PDB entry 1XMO | X-ray diffraction, 3.25 A resolution | chains A and Q of the 23 polymer chains in the assembly

Chain A:
Molecule: 16S ribosomal RNA
Source organism: Thermus thermophilus
Sequence (1522 nucleotides; row label = number of the first residue in the row; note: 42 numbers in that range are skipped by the numbering (no residue carries them; nothing is unmodelled there); a row labelled like 190A-190L holds insertion residues (190A, then the next letters in order); numbering starts at 0):
     0 UUUGUUGGAG AGUUUGAUCC UGGCUCAGGG UGAACGCUGG CGGCGUGCCU AAGACAUGCA
    60 AGUCGUGCGG G
    73 CCGCGGGGUU UU
    88 ACUCCG
    95 UGGUC
   101 AGCGGCGGAC GGGUGAGUAA CGCGUGGGU
  129A G
   130 ACCUACCCGG AAGAGGGGGA CAACCCGGGG AAACUCGGGC UAAUCCCCCA UGUGGACCCG
   190 C
190A-190L CCCUUGGGGUGU
   191 GUCCAAAGGG CUUU
   216 GCCCGCUUCC GGAUGGGCCC GCGUCCCAUC AGCUAGUUGG UGGGGUAAUG GCCCACCAAG
   276 GCGACGACGG GUAGCCGGUC UGAGAGGAUG GCCGGCCACA GGGGCACUGA GACACGGGCC
   336 CCACUCCUAC GGGAGGCAGC AGUUAGGAAU CUUCCGCAAU GGGCGCAAGC CUGACGGAGC
   396 GACGCCGCUU GGAGGAAGAA GCCCUUCGGG GUGUAAACUC CUGAA
   442 CCCGGGACGA AACCCCCGAC GA
   474 GGGGACUGAC GGUACCGGG
   494 GUAAUAGCGC CGGCCAACUC CGUGCCAGCA GCCGCGGUAA UACGGAGGGC GCGAGCGUUA
   554 CCCGGAUUCA CUGGGCGUAA AGGGCGUGUA GGCGGCCUGG GGCGUCCCAU GUGAAAGACC
   614 ACGGCUCAAC CGUGGGGGAG CGUGGGAUAC GCUCAGGCUA GACGGUGGGA GAGGGUGGUG
   674 GAAUUCCCGG AGUAGCGGUG AAAUGCGCAG AUACCGGGAG GAACGCCGAU GGCGAAGGCA
   734 GCCACCUGGU CCACCCGUGA CGCUGAGGCG CGAAAGCGUG GGGAGCAAAC CGGAUUAGAU
   794 ACCCGGGUAG UCCACGCCCU AAACGAUGCG CGCUAGGUCU CUGGGUCU
   848 CCUGGGGGCC GAAGCUAACG CGUUAAGCGC GCCGCCUGGG GAGUACGGCC GCAAGGCUGA
   908 AACUCAAAGG AAUUGACGGG GGCCCGCACA AGCGGUGGAG CAUGUGGUUU AAUUCGAAGC
   968 AACGCGAAGA ACCUUACCAG GCCUUGACAU GCUA
 1001A G
  1002 GGAACCCGGG UGAAAGCCUG GGGUGCCCC
1030A-1030D GCGA
  1031 GGGGAGCCCU AGCACAGGUG CUGCAUGGCC GUCGUCAGCU CGUGCCGUGA GGUGUUGGGU
  1091 UAAGUCCCGC AACGAGCGCA ACCCCCGCCG UUAGUUGCCA GCGGUUCGGC CGGGCACUCU
  1151 AACGGGACUG CCCGCGAAA
  1171 GCGGGAGGAA GGAGGGGACG ACGUCUGGUC AGCAUGGCCC UUACGGCCUG GGCGACACAC
  1231 GUGCUACAAU GCCCACUACA AAGCGAUGCC ACCCGGCAAC GGGGAGCUAA UCGCAAAAAG
  1291 GUGGGCCCAG UUCGGAUUGG GGUCUGCAAC CCGACCCCAU GAAGCCGGAA UCGCUAGUAA
  1351 UCGCGGAUCA G
 1361A C
  1362 CAUGCCGCGG UGAAUACGUU CCCGGGCCUU GUACACACCG CCCGUCACGC CAUGGGAGCG
  1422 GGCUCUACCC GAAGUCGCCG GG
  1446 AGCCUACGGG
  1459 CAGGCGCCGA GGGUAGGGCC CGUGACUGGG GCGAAGUCGU AACAAGGUAG CUGUACCGGA
  1519 AGGUGCGGCU GGAUCACCUC CUUUCU
Unresolved in the structure: 0-4, 1001A, 1030A-1030D, 1361A, 1535-1538
Metal / ion sites: Mg2+ site 1 near U17 (its only coordinating residue here); Mg2+ site 2 near G21 (its only coordinating residue here); Mg2+ site 3: G46, G394; Mg2+ site 4: C48, G115; Mg2+ site 5 near A53 (its only coordinating residue here); Mg2+ site 6: A59, C386, U387; Mg2+ site 7: G61, U62, G105; Mg2+ site 8: G69, G70, G97, U98; Mg2+ site 9: G107, A325, G326; Mg2+ site 10: A109, G331; Mg2+ site 11: A116, G117, G289; Mg2+ site 12: C121, G124, U125, G126, G236; 62 more Mg2+ sites not listed
Residues lining bound ligands: paromomycin (PAR): C1404, G1405, U1406, C1407, A1408, C1409, C1490, G1491, A1492, A1493, G1494, U1495, C1496

Chain Q:
Molecule: 30S ribosomal protein S17
Source organism: Thermus thermophilus
Reference sequence: P62658 (RS17_THET2); residues 1-105 here correspond to UniProt positions 0-104 (UniProt number = residue number - 1)
Sequence (105 residues; each row starts with the number of its first residue):
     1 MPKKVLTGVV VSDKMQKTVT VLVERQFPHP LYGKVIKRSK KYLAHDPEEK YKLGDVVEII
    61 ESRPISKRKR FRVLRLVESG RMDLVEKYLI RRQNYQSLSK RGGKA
Unresolved in the structure: 1

How chain A and chain Q interact:
Residue-residue contacts (94; chain A residue first):
  G127(A) - Pro2(Q)  hydrogen bond to the sugar
  G127(A) - Glu61(Q)  hydrogen bond to the base
  G128(A) - Pro2(Q)  sugar contact
  G128(A) - Lys3(Q)  hydrogen bond to the sugar
  U129(A) - Lys3(Q)  salt bridge to the phosphate
  A130(A) - Arg63(Q)  salt bridge to the phosphate
  A130(A) - Pro64(Q)  base contact
  U190E(A) - Ser62(Q)  base contact
  U190E(A) - Arg63(Q)  hydrogen bond to the sugar
  U190E(A) - Arg72(Q)  hydrogen bond to the base
  C234(A) - Pro64(Q)  sugar contact
  C234(A) - Arg70(Q)  hydrogen bond to the phosphate
  C235(A) - Glu61(Q)  sugar contact
  C235(A) - Arg70(Q)  salt bridge to the phosphate
  C235(A) - Phe71(Q)  sugar contact
  G236(A) - Lys40(Q)  salt bridge to the phosphate
  G236(A) - Tyr42(Q)  hydrogen bond to the phosphate
  C237(A) - Arg25(Q)  hydrogen bond to the phosphate
  C237(A) - Lys40(Q)  salt bridge to the phosphate
  C237(A) - Tyr42(Q)  phosphate contact
  G238(A) - Arg25(Q)  salt bridge to the phosphate
  A246(A) - Leu98(Q)  sugar contact
  A246(A) - Ser99(Q)  sugar contact
  G247(A) - Ser99(Q)  phosphate contact
  G247(A) - Lys100(Q)  salt bridge to the phosphate
  U252(A) - Lys67(Q)  phosphate contact
  U253(A) - Met15(Q)  hydrogen bond to the sugar
  U253(A) - Lys67(Q)  salt bridge to the phosphate
  U253(A) - Arg68(Q)  phosphate contact
  G254(A) - Met15(Q)  sugar contact
  G254(A) - Gln16(Q)  hydrogen bond to the sugar
  G254(A) - Thr18(Q)  hydrogen bond to the sugar
  G254(A) - Ser66(Q)  hydrogen bond to the phosphate
  G254(A) - Lys67(Q)  phosphate contact
  G254(A) - Arg68(Q)  phosphate contact
  G254(A) - Lys69(Q)  phosphate contact
  G255(A) - Gln16(Q)  hydrogen bond to the sugar
  G255(A) - Lys17(Q)  hydrogen bond to the phosphate
  G255(A) - Ile65(Q)  phosphate contact
  G255(A) - Ser66(Q)  phosphate contact
  G255(A) - Lys69(Q)  salt bridge to the phosphate
  U256(A) - Lys17(Q)  salt bridge to the phosphate
  U264(A) - Arg63(Q)  sugar contact
  U264(A) - Pro64(Q)  hydrogen bond to the sugar
  G265(A) - Pro64(Q)  sugar contact
  G265(A) - Ile65(Q)  sugar contact
  G265(A) - Ser66(Q)  sugar contact
  G265(A) - Lys67(Q)  hydrogen bond to the sugar
  G266(A) - Lys67(Q)  phosphate contact
  C267(A) - Lys67(Q)  phosphate contact
  A273(A) - Gln16(Q)  sugar contact
  G275(A) - Lys14(Q)  phosphate contact
  G275(A) - Met15(Q)  sugar contact
  G276(A) - Ser12(Q)  hydrogen bond to the phosphate
  G276(A) - Met15(Q)  phosphate contact
  G276(A) - Thr20(Q)  phosphate contact
  G276(A) - Arg68(Q)  hydrogen bond to the phosphate
  C277(A) - Lys41(Q)  salt bridge to the phosphate
  C277(A) - Leu43(Q)  phosphate contact
  C277(A) - Arg68(Q)  salt bridge to the phosphate
  G278(A) - Lys41(Q)  salt bridge to the phosphate
  G278(A) - Tyr95(Q)  base contact
  A279(A) - Arg91(Q)  salt bridge to the phosphate
  A279(A) - Tyr95(Q)  hydrogen bond to the phosphate
  A279(A) - Leu98(Q)  base contact
  C280(A) - Arg38(Q)  hydrogen bond to the sugar
  C280(A) - Ser39(Q)  hydrogen bond to the base
  C280(A) - Arg91(Q)  base contact
  C564(A) - Leu31(Q)  base contact
  C564(A) - Tyr32(Q)  sugar contact
  U582(A) - Asn94(Q)  hydrogen bond to the sugar
  U582(A) - Ala105(Q)  hydrogen bond to the sugar
  A583(A) - Arg91(Q)  sugar contact
  A583(A) - Asn94(Q)  hydrogen bond to the sugar
  G585(A) - Lys34(Q)  hydrogen bond to the phosphate
  G585(A) - Lys37(Q)  salt bridge to the phosphate
  C586(A) - Lys34(Q)  salt bridge to the phosphate
  G635(A) - Pro2(Q)  sugar contact
  G635(A) - Lys4(Q)  salt bridge to the phosphate
  U636(A) - Pro2(Q)  sugar contact
  A759(A) - Asn94(Q)  base contact
  G760(A) - Asn94(Q)  base contact
  G760(A) - Leu98(Q)  sugar contact
  G760(A) - Gly102(Q)  sugar contact
  G760(A) - Gly103(Q)  hydrogen bond to the sugar
  G760(A) - Lys104(Q)  base contact
  G760(A) - Ala105(Q)  base contact
  G761(A) - Arg101(Q)  phosphate contact
  G761(A) - Gly102(Q)  sugar contact
  G761(A) - Gly103(Q)  hydrogen bond to the sugar
  G761(A) - Lys104(Q)  hydrogen bond to the sugar
  G761(A) - Ala105(Q)  base contact
  C896(A) - Lys100(Q)  salt bridge to the phosphate
  C897(A) - Arg101(Q)  salt bridge to the phosphate
Also at the interface, not in a pair above, chain A (50 interface residues in all): G190F, C272, G581, G597, U598, G644, C645, C647, C762, C879
Also at the interface, not in a pair above, chain Q (50 interface residues in all): Gln26, Pro28, Val35, Arg81, Ile90, Arg92

Overview:
The chain A/chain Q interface involves 50 residues from each chain; the contacts include 28 hydrogen bonds and
19 salt bridges. Polar contacts include G127(A)-Glu61(Q), U190E(A)-Arg72(Q) and C280(A)-Ser39(Q). Chain A
binds paromomycin. The Mg2+ site 3 is built by G46(A) and G394(A).
Here chain A is 16S ribosomal RNA and chain Q is 30S ribosomal protein S17, both from Thermus thermophilus.
Entry 1XMO (Crystal Structure of mnm5U34t6A37-tRNALysUUU Complexed with AAG-mRNA in the Decoding Center) was
determined by X-ray diffraction together with 1XMQ from the same study.
